7OFQ - chains L and Y of the 45 polymer chains in the assembly; structure by electron microscopy, 3.08 A resolution.

# Chain L
Name: Archaellin
Source organism: Methanocaldococcus villosus
Amino-acid sequence (213 residues; numbered 13 to 225; the number before each row is that of its first residue):
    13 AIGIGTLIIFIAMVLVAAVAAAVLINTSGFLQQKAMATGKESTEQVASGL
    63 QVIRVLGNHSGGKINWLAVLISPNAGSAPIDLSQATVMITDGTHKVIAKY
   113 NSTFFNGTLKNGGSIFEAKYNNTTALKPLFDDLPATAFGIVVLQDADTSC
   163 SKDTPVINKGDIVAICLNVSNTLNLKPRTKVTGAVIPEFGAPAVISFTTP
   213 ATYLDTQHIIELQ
Ion coordination: Ca2+: Asp-157, Asp-159, Ser-161, Asn-170, Asp-173

# Chain Y
Name: Archaellin
Source organism: Methanocaldococcus villosus
Amino-acid sequence (209 residues; numbered 13 to 221; the number before each row is that of its first residue):
    13 AIGIGTLIIFIAMVLVAAVAAAVLINTSGFLQQKAMATGKESTEQVASGL
    63 LCSGVTGHYVKNKGIDRIVIYITPNAGSAPIDLKQCKLFLMYDGKAVSLN
   113 FSKYDTNTVGDFTNGIKDIFNTTVVKWNNADATSFVVVALQDDDKSLLTN
   163 AVINKGDLAGVLVNVSAAFGKHVGTRERVSGYLQPEFGAPAVIEFTTPAA
   213 FTSDVIELQ
Ion coordination: Ca2+: Asp-154, Asp-156, Ser-158, Asn-166, Asp-169

# Interface between chain L and chain Y
Contacting residue pairs (12; chain L residue first):
  Ala-13(L) with Leu-36(Y), hydrophobic
  Ile-16(L) with Thr-39(Y); Leu-43(Y), hydrophobic
  Leu-19(L) with Leu-43(Y), hydrophobic
  Phe-22(L) with Ala-47(Y)
  Val-26(L) with Ser-54(Y)
  Ile-37(L) with Ala-201(Y), hydrophobic
  Gln-45(L) with Glu-206(Y)
  Asp-93(L) with Arg-188(Y), salt bridge
  Gln-96(L) with Arg-188(Y)
  Val-168(L) with Ala-212(Y), hydrophobic
  Glu-200(L) with Arg-188(Y), salt bridge
Also at the interface, not in a pair above, chain L (19 interface residues in all): Ile-20, Ile-23, Leu-27, Ala-30, Ala-33, Gln-44, Lys-52, Asn-170
Also at the interface, not in a pair above, chain Y (19 interface residues in all): Ser-40, Thr-50, Gly-51, Val-58, Leu-63, Ser-192, Val-204, Ala-211, Thr-214, Leu-220

# Overview
Chain L and chain Y each contribute 19 residues to their interface, with 2 salt bridges. Polar pairs include
Asp-93(L)/Arg-188(Y) and Glu-200(L)/Arg-188(Y). The Ca2+ site is built by Asp-157(L), Asp-159(L), Ser-161(L),
Asn-170(L) and Asp-173(L).
Chain L is Archaellin and chain Y is Archaellin, both from Methanocaldococcus villosus; the structure, The
archaellum of Methanocaldococcus villosus, was determined by electron microscopy.
